Entry 8YV8 (electron microscopy, 3.00 A resolution); this record covers chains C and J of the 11 polymer chains in the assembly.

Chain C:
Name: Histone H2A type 1-B/E
Organism: Homo sapiens
UniProtKB: P04908 (H2A1B_HUMAN); residues 1-129 here correspond to UniProt positions 2-130 (UniProt number = residue number + 1)
Chain sequence (129 residues; numbered 1 to 129; the number before each row is that of its first residue):
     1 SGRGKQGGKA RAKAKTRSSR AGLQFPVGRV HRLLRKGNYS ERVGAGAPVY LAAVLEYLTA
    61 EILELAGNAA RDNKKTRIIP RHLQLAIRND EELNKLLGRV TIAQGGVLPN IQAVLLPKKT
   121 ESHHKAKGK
Unresolved in the structure: 1-9, 120-129
UniProt features mapped onto this chain:
  - modified residue: Ser1 (N-acetylserine), Arg3 (Citrulline), Lys5 (N6-(2-hydroxyisobutyryl)lysine), Lys9 (N6-(2-hydroxyisobutyryl)lysine), Lys13 (N6-(beta-hydroxybutyryl)lysine), Lys36 (N6-(2-hydroxyisobutyryl)lysine), Lys74 (N6-(2-hydroxyisobutyryl)lysine), Lys75 (N6-(2-hydroxyisobutyryl)lysine), Lys95 (N6-(2-hydroxyisobutyryl)lysine), Gln104 (N5-methylglutamine), Lys118 (N6-(2-hydroxyisobutyryl)lysine), Lys119 (N6-crotonyllysine), Thr120 (Phosphothreonine), Lys125 (N6-crotonyllysine)
  - cross-link (Glycyl lysine isopeptide (Lys-Gly)): Lys13 (interchain with G-Cter in ubiquitin), Lys15 (interchain with G-Cter in ubiquitin), Lys119 (interchain with G-Cter in ubiquitin)

Chain J:
Molecule: 145-nt DNA strand
Organism: synthetic construct
Sequence (145 nucleotides; row label = number of the first residue in the row; numbers below 1 keep their minus sign (DA-72 is residue -72)):
   -72 ATCGATGTAT ATATCTGACA CGTGCCTGGA GACTAGGGAG TAATCCCCTT GGCGGTTAAA
   -12 ACGCGGGGGA CAGCGCGTAC GTGCGTTTAA GCGGTGCTAG AGCTGTCTAC GACCAATTGA
    48 GCGGCCTCGC GACCGGGATT CTGAT
Unresolved in the structure: -72 to -60

How chain C and chain J interact:
Pairs across the interface (18; chain C residue first):
  Arg11(C) - DA43(J)  hydrogen bond to the base
  Arg11(C) - DT44(J)  hydrogen bond to the sugar
  Thr16(C) - DA47(J)  sugar contact
  Arg29(C) - DG48(J)  sugar contact
  Arg29(C) - DC49(J)  salt bridge to the phosphate
  Arg42(C) - DG38(J)  phosphate contact
  Arg42(C) - DA39(J)  hydrogen bond to the sugar
  Val43(C) - DG38(J)  sugar contact
  Val43(C) - DA39(J)  hydrogen bond to the phosphate
  Gly44(C) - DG38(J)  phosphate contact
  Ala45(C) - DG38(J)  phosphate contact
  Lys75(C) - DG58(J)  phosphate contact
  Lys75(C) - DA59(J)  phosphate contact
  Thr76(C) - DC57(J)  sugar contact
  Thr76(C) - DG58(J)  hydrogen bond to the phosphate
  Arg77(C) - DC57(J)  hydrogen bond to the sugar
  Arg77(C) - DG58(J)  hydrogen bond to the phosphate
  Lys118(C) - DG-4(J)  salt bridge to the phosphate
Interface residues without a listed pair, chain C (15 interface residues in all): Lys13, His31, Arg35, Glu41
Interface residues without a listed pair, chain J (12 interface residues in all): DG46

Summary:
15 residues of chain C and 12 residues of chain J are in contact, with 7 hydrogen bonds and 2 salt bridges.
Polar contacts include Arg11(C)-DA43(J), Arg11(C)-DT44(J) and Arg42(C)-DA39(J).
Here chain C is Histone H2A type 1-B/E (Homo sapiens) and chain J is a 145-nt DNA strand (synthetic
construct). Entry 8YV8 (Cryo-EM structure of CDCA7 bound to nucleosome including hemimethylated CpG site in
Widom601 positioning sequence) was determined by electron microscopy.
